7MWI - chain A; structure by X-ray diffraction, 1.80 A resolution.

# Chain A
Molecule: Bromodomain adjacent to zinc finger domain protein 2A
From: Homo sapiens
Reference sequence: Q9UIF9 (BAZ2A_HUMAN); numbering as in UniProt (aligned over 536-653)
Chain sequence (119 residues; numbered 535 to 653; the number before each row is that of its first residue):
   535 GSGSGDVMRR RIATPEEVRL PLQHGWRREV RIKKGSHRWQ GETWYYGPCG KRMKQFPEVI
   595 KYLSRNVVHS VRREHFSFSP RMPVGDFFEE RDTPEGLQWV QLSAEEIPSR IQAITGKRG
Disordered / not traced: 535-540, 650-653
Sequence notes: expression tag (535)
UniProt features mapped onto this chain:
  - DNA-binding region: T649 to G653 (A.T hook 1)
  - modified residue: T548 (Phosphothreonine), S613 (Phosphoserine)

# Overview
UniProt lists a DNA-binding region.
Chain A is Bromodomain adjacent to zinc finger domain protein 2A (Homo sapiens); the structure, Crystal
structure of human BAZ2A, was determined by X-ray diffraction, deposited together with 7FHJ.
